PDB entry 8Z9E | electron microscopy, 3.13 A resolution | chains D and N of the 13 polymer chains in the assembly

== Chain D ==
Protein: Protein structure
Chain sequence (200 residues; each row starts with the number of its first residue):
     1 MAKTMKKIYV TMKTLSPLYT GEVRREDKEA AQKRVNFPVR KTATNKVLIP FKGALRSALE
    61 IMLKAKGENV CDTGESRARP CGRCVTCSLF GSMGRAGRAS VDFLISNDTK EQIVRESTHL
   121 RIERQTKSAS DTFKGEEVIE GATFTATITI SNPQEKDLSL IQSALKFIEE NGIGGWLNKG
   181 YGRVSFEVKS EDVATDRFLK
Not modelled in the structure: 1
Ion coordination: Zn2+: Cys71, Cys81, Cys84, Cys87

== Chain N ==
Molecule: 60-nt RNA strand
Sequence (60 nucleotides; numbered -19 to 40; the number before each row is that of its first residue; numbers below 1 keep their minus sign (G-19 is residue -19)):
   -19 GAACAGAAGA ACACCUAAAC GCGAAGCGCA CCUAAUUUCG AAUCCAGCAU GAGAAGCUAA
Not modelled in the structure: -19 to -17, -11 to 8, 38-40

== How chain D and chain N interact ==
Pairs across the interface (15):
  Gln32(D) - A21(N)  phosphate contact
  Asn36(D) - G20(N)  hydrogen bond to the sugar
  Asn36(D) - A21(N)  hydrogen bond to the phosphate
  Phe37(D) - A21(N)  base contact
  Phe37(D) - A22(N)  base contact
  Arg77(D) - G27(N)  sugar contact
  Arg77(D) - C28(N)  sugar contact
  Met93(D) - A29(N)  base contact
  Thr118(D) - G20(N)  hydrogen bond to the base
  Asp131(D) - A21(N)  base contact
  Thr132(D) - C19(N)  hydrogen bond to the base
  Thr132(D) - G20(N)  hydrogen bond to the sugar
  Phe133(D) - G20(N)  sugar contact
  Phe133(D) - A21(N)  base contact
  Lys134(D) - G20(N)  hydrogen bond to the sugar
Interface residues without a listed pair, chain D (12 interface residues in all): Arg79, Ala129

== Summary ==
12 residues of chain D face 7 of chain N across their interface, with 6 hydrogen bonds. Polar contacts include
Thr118(D)-G20(N), Thr132(D)-C19(N) and Asn36(D)-G20(N). Cys71(D), Cys81(D), Cys84(D) and Cys87(D) coordinate
Zn2+.
Here chain D is Protein structure and chain N is a 60-nt RNA strand. Entry 8Z9E (Cryo-EM structure of
NTR-bound type VII CRISPR-Cas complex at substrate-engaged state II) was determined by electron microscopy,
deposited together with 8YHD, 8YHE, 8Z4J, 8Z4L, 8Z99 and 8Z9C.
